Entry 1T5S (X-ray diffraction, 2.60 A resolution); this record covers chain A.

[Chain A]
Name: Sarcoplasmic/endoplasmic reticulum calcium ATPase 1 isoform SERCA1a
From: Oryctolagus cuniculus
Notes: EC 3.6.3.8
Reference sequence: P04191 (AT2A1_RABIT); residues 1-993 here = UniProt positions 1-993
Chain sequence (994 residues; row label = number of the first residue in the row):
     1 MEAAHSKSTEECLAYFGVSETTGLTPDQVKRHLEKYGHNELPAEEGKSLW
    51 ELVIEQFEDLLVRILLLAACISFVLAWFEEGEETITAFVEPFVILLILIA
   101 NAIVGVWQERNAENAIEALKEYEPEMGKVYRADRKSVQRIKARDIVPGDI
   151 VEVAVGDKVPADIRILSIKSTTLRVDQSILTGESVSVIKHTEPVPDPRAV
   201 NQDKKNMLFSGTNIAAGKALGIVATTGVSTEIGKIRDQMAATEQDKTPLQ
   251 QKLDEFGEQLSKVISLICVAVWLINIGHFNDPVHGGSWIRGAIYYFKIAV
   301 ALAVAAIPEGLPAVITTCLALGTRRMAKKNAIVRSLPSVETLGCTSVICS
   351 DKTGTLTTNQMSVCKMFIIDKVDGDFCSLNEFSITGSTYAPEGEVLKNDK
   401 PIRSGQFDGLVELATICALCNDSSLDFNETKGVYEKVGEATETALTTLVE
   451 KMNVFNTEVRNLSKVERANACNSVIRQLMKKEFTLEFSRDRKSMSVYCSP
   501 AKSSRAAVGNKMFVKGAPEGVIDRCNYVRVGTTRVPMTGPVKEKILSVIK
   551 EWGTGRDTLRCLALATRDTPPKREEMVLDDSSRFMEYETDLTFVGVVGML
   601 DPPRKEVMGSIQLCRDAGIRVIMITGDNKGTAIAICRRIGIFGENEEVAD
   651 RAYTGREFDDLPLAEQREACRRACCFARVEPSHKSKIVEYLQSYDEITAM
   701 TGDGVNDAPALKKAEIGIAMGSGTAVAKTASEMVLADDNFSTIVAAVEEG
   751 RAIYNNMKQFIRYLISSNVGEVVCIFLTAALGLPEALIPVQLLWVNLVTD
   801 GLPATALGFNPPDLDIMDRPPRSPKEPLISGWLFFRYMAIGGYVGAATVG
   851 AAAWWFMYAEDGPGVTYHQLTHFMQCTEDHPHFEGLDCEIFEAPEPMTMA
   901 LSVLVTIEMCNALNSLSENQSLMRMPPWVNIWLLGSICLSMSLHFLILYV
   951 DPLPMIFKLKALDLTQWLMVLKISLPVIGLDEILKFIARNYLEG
Ion coordination: Ca2+ site 1: V304, A305, I307, E309, N796, D800; Mg2+: D351, T353, D703 (together with AMP-PCP); K+: L711, K712, A714, E732; Ca2+ site 2: N768, E771, T799, D800, E908
Residues lining bound ligands: AMP-PCP (ACP; phosphomethylphosphonic acid adenylate ester): D351, K352, T353, E442, F487, R489, K492, S493, M494, K515, G516, A517, R560, C561, L562, I624, T625, G626, D627, R678, K684, D703, N706
Swiss-Prot annotation at these positions:
  - region (Interaction with PLN): I788 to G808, W932 to L943
  - active site: D351 (4-aspartylphosphate intermediate)
  - binding site (Ca(2+)): V304, A305, I307, E309, N768, E771, N796, T799, D800, E908
  - binding site (Mg(2+)): D351, T353, D703
  - binding site (ATP): T353, E442, R489, K515, R560, T625, G626, D627, R678, K684, N706
  - modified residue: T441 (Phosphothreonine), T569 (Phosphothreonine), S581 (Phosphoserine)
  - mutagenesis: E309 (E309A: Interferes with conformation changes that are essential for ATP-dependent Ca(2+) transport; E309Q: No loss of calcium binding ...), P789 (P789L: Almost complete loss of Ca(2+) transport activity because of reduced Ca(2+) affinity), C876 (C876A: Loss of ATP-dependent Ca(2+)transport), C888 (C888A: Loss of ATP-dependent Ca(2+)transport)

[In short]
Ligands of chain A: AMP-PCP. V304, A305, I307, E309, N796 and D800 coordinate Ca2+ site 1. The Mg2+ site is
built by D351, T353 and D703. Curated annotation (UniProt) lists active-site residue D351, 10 Ca2+-binding
residues, 3 Mg2+-binding residues and 11 ATP-binding residues.
Chain A is Sarcoplasmic/endoplasmic reticulum calcium ATPase 1 isoform SERCA1a (Oryctolagus cuniculus); the
structure, Structure of the (SR)Ca2+-ATPase Ca2-E1-AMPPCP form, was determined by X-ray diffraction (same
publication as 1T5T).
